3KXB - chains E and J of the 10 polymer chains in the assembly; structure by X-ray diffraction, 3.20 A resolution.

# Chain E
Name: Histone H3.2
Organism: Xenopus laevis
UniProt: P84233 (H32_XENLA); residues 1-135 here correspond to UniProt positions 2-136 (UniProt number = residue number + 1)
Sequence (135 residues; each row starts with the number of its first residue):
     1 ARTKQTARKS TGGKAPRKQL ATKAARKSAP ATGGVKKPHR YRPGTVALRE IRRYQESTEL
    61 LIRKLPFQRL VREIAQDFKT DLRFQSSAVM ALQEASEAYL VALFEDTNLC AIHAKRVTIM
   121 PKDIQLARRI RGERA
Unresolved in the structure: 1-44, 135
Sequence notes: engineered mutation Glu56 (Lys57 in P84233), Ala102 (Gly103 in P84233)
Curated features (UniProtKB/Swiss-Prot):
  - modified residue: Arg2 (Asymmetric dimethylarginine), Thr3 (Phosphothreonine), Lys4 (Allysine), Gln5 (5-glutamyl dopamine), Thr6 (Phosphothreonine), Arg8 (Citrulline), Lys9 (N6,N6,N6-trimethyllysine), Ser10 (ADP-ribosylserine), Thr11 (Phosphothreonine), Lys14 (N6-(2-hydroxyisobutyryl)lysine), Arg17 (Asymmetric dimethylarginine), Lys18 (N6-(2-hydroxyisobutyryl)lysine), Lys23 (N6-(2-hydroxyisobutyryl)lysine), Arg26 (Citrulline), Lys27 (N6,N6,N6-trimethyllysine), Ser28 (ADP-ribosylserine), Lys36 (N6,N6,N6-trimethyllysine), Lys37 (N6-methyllysine), Tyr41 (Phosphotyrosine), Ser57 (Phosphoserine) and 7 more in UniProt
  - lipidation: Cys110 (S-palmitoyl cysteine)

# Chain J
Molecule: Palindromic 146 bp DNA repeat 8/9 from human x-chromosome alpha satellite DNA
Sequence (146 nucleotides; row label = number of the first residue in the row):
   147 ATCAATATCC ACCTGCAGAT TCTACCAAAA GTGTATTTGG AAACTGCTCC ATCAAAAGGC
   207 ATGTTCAGCG GAATTCCGCT GAACATGCCT TTTGATGGAG CAGTTTCCAA ATACACTTTT
   267 GGTAGAATCT GCAGGTGGAT ATTGAT

# How chain E and chain J interact
Pairs across the interface (17; chain E residue first):
  Thr45(E) - DT289(J)  phosphate contact
  Thr45(E) - DG290(J)  hydrogen bond to the phosphate
  Arg63(E) - DC206(J)  sugar contact
  Arg63(E) - DA207(J)  phosphate contact
  Arg72(E) - DA197(J)  salt bridge to the phosphate
  Arg83(E) - DC196(J)  phosphate contact
  Arg83(E) - DA197(J)  phosphate contact
  Phe84(E) - DC196(J)  sugar contact
  Phe84(E) - DA197(J)  hydrogen bond to the phosphate
  Gln85(E) - DC196(J)  phosphate contact
  Ser86(E) - DC196(J)  hydrogen bond to the phosphate
  Lys115(E) - DG217(J)  phosphate contact
  Arg116(E) - DG217(J)  phosphate contact
  Arg116(E) - DA218(J)  salt bridge to the phosphate
  Val117(E) - DG216(J)  phosphate contact
  Val117(E) - DG217(J)  hydrogen bond to the phosphate
  Thr118(E) - DG217(J)  hydrogen bond to the phosphate
Also at the interface, not in a pair above, chain E (12 interface residues in all): Met120

# Summary
12 residues of chain E and 9 residues of chain J are in contact; the contacts include 5 hydrogen bonds and 2
salt bridges. Among the polar pairs are Thr45(E)-DG290(J), Phe84(E)-DA197(J) and Ser86(E)-DC196(J).
Here chain E is Histone H3.2 (Xenopus laevis) and chain J is Palindromic 146 bp DNA repeat 8/9 from human
x-chromosome alpha satellite DNA. Entry 3KXB (Structural characterization of H3K56Q nucleosomes and
nucleosomal arrays) was determined by X-ray diffraction (same publication as 3KWQ).
